PDB entry 4DOM | X-ray diffraction, 1.80 A resolution | chain A

[Chain A]
Molecule: Myeloid differentiation primary response protein MyD88
Source organism: Homo sapiens
Notes: fragment: TIR domain
UniProt: Q99836 (MYD88_HUMAN); residues 157-296 here = UniProt positions 157-296
Amino-acid sequence (141 residues; numbered 156 to 296; the number before each row is that of its first residue):
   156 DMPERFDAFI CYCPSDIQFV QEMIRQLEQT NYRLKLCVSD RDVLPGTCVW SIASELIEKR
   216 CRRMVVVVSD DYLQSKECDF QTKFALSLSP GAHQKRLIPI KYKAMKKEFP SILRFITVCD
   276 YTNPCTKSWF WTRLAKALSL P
Disulfides: Cys203-Cys280
Modified residues: Cys166, Cys233 (s-hydroxycysteine; CSO); Lys190, Lys214, Lys238, Lys256, Lys258 (n-dimethyl-lysine; MLY)
Differences from the reference sequence: expression tag (156)
UniProt features mapped onto this chain:
  - modified residue: Ser244 (Phosphoserine)
  - natural variant: Met178 (M178I: Found in hematological malignancies; uncertain significance), Arg196 (R196C: In IMD68), Val204 (V204F: Found in hematological malignancies; uncertain significance), Trp205 (W205R: Found in hematological malignancies; uncertain significance), Ser206 (S206C: Found in hematological malignancies; uncertain significance), Ile207 (I207T: Found in hematological malignancies; uncertain significance), Ser209 (S209R: Found in hematological malignancies; uncertain significance), Met219 (M219T: Found in hematological malignancies; uncertain significance), Ser230 (S230N: Found in hematological malignancies; uncertain significance), Leu252 (L252P: In WM1; uncertain significance), Thr281 (T281P: Found in hematological malignancies; uncertain significance)
  - mutagenesis: Ile179 (I179N: In Pococurante (Poc); abolished MYD88-dependent sensing of most Toll-like receptor (TLR) ligands), Arg196 (R196A: Reduced interaction with TIRAP, and strongly reduced activity. Strongly reduced interaction with TIRAP; when associated with A-288), Asp197 (D197A: Slightly reduced activity), Cys203 (C203S: Abolished interaction with E.coli TcpC without affecting ability to promote Toll-like receptor (TLR)-mediated cytokine production; when associated with S-280), Arg217 (R217A: Strongly reduced activity), Cys280 (C280S: Abolished interaction with E.coli TcpC without affecting ability to promote Toll-like receptor (TLR)-mediated cytokine production; when associated with S-203), Lys282 (K282A: Slightly reduced activity), Arg288 (R288A: Slightly reduced activity, and reduced interaction with TIRAP. Strongly reduced interaction with TIRAP; when associated with A-196)
From the paper describing this entry:
  - mutagenesis - I179N: decreased stability (from molecular simulation)
  - mutagenesis - C203S/C280S, C203S: unchanged signaling
  - mutagenesis - C203S: unchanged binding to TcpC
  - disease-associated variants - R196C: decreased signaling (citing earlier work)

[In short]
From UniProt: 8 mutagenesis sites. The paper reports that I179N reduces stability; R196C reduces signaling; 4
substitutions were tested in all.
Chain A is Myeloid differentiation primary response protein MyD88 (Homo sapiens); the structure, Crystal
Structure of the TIR-domain of Human Myeloid Differentiation Primary Response protein (MyD88), was determined
by X-ray diffraction, deposited together with 4EO7.
